Entry 7DLV (X-ray diffraction, 2.52 A resolution); this record covers chains A and C of the 6 polymer chains in the assembly.

Chain A (and C):
Protein: shrimp dUTPase
Source organism: Penaeus vannamei
Notes: chain C of this document is another copy of the same molecule, construct and numbering; everything in this record applies to it too
Chain sequence (149 residues; row label = number of the first residue in the row):
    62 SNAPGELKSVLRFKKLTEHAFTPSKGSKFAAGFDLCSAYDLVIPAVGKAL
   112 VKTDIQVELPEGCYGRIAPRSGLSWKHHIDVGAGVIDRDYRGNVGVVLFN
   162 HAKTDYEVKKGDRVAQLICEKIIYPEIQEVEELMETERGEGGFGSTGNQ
Unresolved in the structure: 62-68, 200-210 (chain C: 62-68, 205-210)
Metal / ion sites: Ca2+: D141 (shared with 1 residue of chain B; D141(C) of chain C)

Interface between chain A and chain C:
Pairs across the interface (81):
  S88(A) with R199(C)
  F90(A) with R199(C)
  V107(A) with H139(C); K164(C)
  G108(A) with H139(C)
  K109(A) with W136(C), hydrogen bond (side chain-backbone); H139(C)
  A110(A) with W136(C)
  L111(A) with W136(C)
  Y125(A) with R127(C), hydrogen bond; I179(C); E181(C), hydrogen bond
  R127(A) with R127(C)
  D141(A) with D141(C)
  A144(A) with P130(C); S132(C); S135(C)
  V146(A) with A92(C), hydrophobic; R127(C); A129(C), hydrophobic; P130(C); S132(C); Q177(C); I179(C), hydrophobic
  D148(A) with A91(C); A92(C), hydrogen bond (side chain-backbone)
  D150(A) with F90(C)
  F160(A) with S135(C); H139(C); I140(C)
  H162(A) with H162(C)
  E181(A) with E181(C)
  K182(A) with E181(C); K182(C), hydrogen bond (backbone-backbone)
  I183(A) with A92(C); I179(C), hydrophobic; C180(C); E181(C); K182(C)
  I184(A) with S70(C); E122(C); C124(C), hydrophobic; C180(C), hydrogen bond (backbone-backbone); K182(C)
  Y185(A) with K86(C); K89(C); F90(C); A91(C)
  P186(A) with S70(C); F94(C)
  E187(A) with K69(C), salt bridge; S70(C), hydrogen bond (backbone-backbone); V71(C); L72(C), hydrogen bond (backbone-backbone)
  I188(A) with L72(C); F74(C), hydrophobic; P84(C); F94(C), hydrophobic
  Q189(A) with V71(C); L72(C), hydrogen bond (backbone-backbone); R73(C); F74(C), hydrogen bond (backbone-backbone)
  E190(A) with F74(C); K76(C)
  V191(A) with R73(C); F74(C), hydrogen bond (backbone-backbone); K75(C)
  E192(A) with K75(C), salt bridge
  E193(A) with K75(C); Q117(C)
  L194(A) with K75(C); L77(C), hydrophobic; Q117(C)
  M195(A) with R73(C); Q117(C), hydrogen bond (backbone-side chain); E119(C); R152(C)
  E196(A) with R152(C)
  T197(A) with D150(C), hydrogen bond (side chain-backbone); R152(C)
  R199(A) with D150(C), salt bridge
Interface residues without a listed pair, chain A (37 interface residues in all): G143, R149, V158
Interface residues without a listed pair, chain C (42 interface residues in all): S88, P121, K137

Overview:
The interface between chain A and chain C involves 37 residues on one side and 42 on the other; the contacts
include 13 hydrogen bonds and 3 salt bridges. Polar pairs include E187(A)-K69(C), E192(A)-K75(C) and
R199(A)-D150(C).
Chain A and chain C are both shrimp dUTPase (Penaeus vannamei); the structure, shrimp dUTPase in complex with
Stl, was determined by X-ray diffraction.
